PDB entry 8TGA | electron microscopy, 3.65 A resolution | chains B and F of the 6 polymer chains in the assembly

Chain B:
Molecule: Atrial natriuretic peptide receptor 1
From: Homo sapiens
Notes: EC 4.6.1.2; fragment: ectodomain
UniProtKB: P16066 (ANPRA_HUMAN); residues 1-441 here correspond to UniProt positions 33-473 (UniProt number = residue number + 32)
Chain sequence (469 residues; numbered 1 to 469; the number before each row is that of its first residue):
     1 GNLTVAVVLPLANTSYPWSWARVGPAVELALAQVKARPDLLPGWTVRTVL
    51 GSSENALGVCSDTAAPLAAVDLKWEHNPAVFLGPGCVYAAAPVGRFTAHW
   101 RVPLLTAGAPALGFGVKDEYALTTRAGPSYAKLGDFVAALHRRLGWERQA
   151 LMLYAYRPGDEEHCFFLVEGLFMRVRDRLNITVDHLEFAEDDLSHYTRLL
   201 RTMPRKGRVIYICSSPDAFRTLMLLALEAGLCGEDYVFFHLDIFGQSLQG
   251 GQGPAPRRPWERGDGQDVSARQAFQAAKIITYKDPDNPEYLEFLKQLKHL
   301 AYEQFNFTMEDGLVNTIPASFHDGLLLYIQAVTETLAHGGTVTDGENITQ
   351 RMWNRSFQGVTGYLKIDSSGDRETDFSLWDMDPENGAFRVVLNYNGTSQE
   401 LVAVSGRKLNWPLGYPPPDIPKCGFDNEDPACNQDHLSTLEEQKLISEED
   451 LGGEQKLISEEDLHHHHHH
Unresolved in the structure: 426-469
Disulfide bonds: Cys-60/Cys-86, Cys-164/Cys-213
Sequence notes: expression tag (442-469)

Chain F:
Molecule: REGN5381 Fab light chain
From: Mus musculus
Notes: antibody fragment or engineered binder
Chain sequence (213 residues; row label = number of the first residue in the row):
     1 NIQMTQSPSSLSASVGDRVTITCRASQSIDSYLNWYQQKPGKAPKLLIYV
    51 ASSLQSGVPSRFSGSGSGKDFTLTISSLQPEDFATYYCQQSYSIPTFGQG
   101 TRLEIKRTVAAPSVFIFPPSDEQLKSGTASVVCLLNNFYPREAKVQWKVD
   151 NALQSGNSQESVTEQDSKDSTYSLSSTLTLSKADYEKHKVYACEVTHQGL
   201 SSPVTKSFNRGEC
Disulfide bonds: Cys-23/Cys-88, Cys-133/Cys-193

Chain B / chain F interface:
Residue-residue contacts (11; chain B residue first):
  Gly-1(B) with Tyr-32(F)
  Asn-2(B) with Asp-30(F), hydrogen bond; Tyr-32(F), hydrogen bond (backbone-side chain)
  Trp-74(B) with Lys-69(F)
  Glu-75(B) with Ser-28(F), hydrogen bond (backbone-side chain)
  His-76(B) with Ser-28(F)
  Asn-77(B) with Gln-27(F), hydrogen bond; Ser-28(F), hydrogen bond (side chain-backbone); Tyr-92(F)
  Thr-343(B) with Tyr-92(F); Ser-93(F), hydrogen bond
Also at the interface, not in a pair above, chain B (10 interface residues in all): Trp-44, Thr-341, Val-342

Overview:
10 residues of chain B and 7 residues of chain F are in contact, with 6 hydrogen bonds. Polar pairs include
Asn-2(B)/Asp-30(F), Asn-2(B)/Tyr-32(F) and Glu-75(B)/Ser-28(F).
Here chain B is Atrial natriuretic peptide receptor 1 (Homo sapiens) and chain F is REGN5381 Fab light chain
(Mus musculus). Entry 8TGA (Complex of NPR1 ectodomain and REGN5381 Fab in an active-like state with no ANP
bound) was determined by electron microscopy, deposited together with 8TG9.
